PDB entry 3NKY | X-ray diffraction, 2.28 A resolution | chain A

== Chain A ==
Molecule: 3D polymerase
Organism: Foot-and-mouth disease virus - type C
Reference sequence: Q9QCE4 (Q9QCE4_9PICO); residues 1-470 here correspond to UniProt positions 1858-2327 (UniProt number = residue number + 1857)
Sequence (476 residues; row label = number of the first residue in the row):
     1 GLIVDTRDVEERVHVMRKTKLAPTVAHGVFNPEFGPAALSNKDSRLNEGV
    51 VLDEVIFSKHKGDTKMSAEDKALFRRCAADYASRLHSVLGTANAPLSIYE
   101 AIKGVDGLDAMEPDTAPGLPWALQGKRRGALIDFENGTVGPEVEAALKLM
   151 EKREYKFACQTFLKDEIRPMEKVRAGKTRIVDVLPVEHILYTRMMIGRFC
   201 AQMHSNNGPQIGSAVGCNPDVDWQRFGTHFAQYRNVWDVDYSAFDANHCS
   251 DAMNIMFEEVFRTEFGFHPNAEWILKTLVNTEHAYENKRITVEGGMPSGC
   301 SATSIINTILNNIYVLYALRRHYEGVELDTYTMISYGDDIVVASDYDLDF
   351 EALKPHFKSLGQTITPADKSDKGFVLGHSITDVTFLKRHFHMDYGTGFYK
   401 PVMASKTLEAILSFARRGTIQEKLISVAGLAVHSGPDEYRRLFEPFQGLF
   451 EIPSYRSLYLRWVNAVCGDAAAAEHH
Construct notes: engineered mutation Ser44 (Pro1901 in Q9QCE4); expression tag (471-476)
Ion coordination: Mg2+ near Thr115 (its only coordinating residue here)
From the paper describing this entry:
  - mutagenesis - P44S, P44S/P169S/M296I: decreased catalytic activity on poly(rU) synthesis
  - mutagenesis - P44S, P44S/P169S/M296I: decreased binding to heteropolymeric RNA
  - mutagenesis - P44S: decreased catalytic activity on VPg-uridylylation
  - mutagenesis - P44S: abolished catalytic activity on RMP opposite C
  - mutagenesis - P44S (5+/-1%): decreased catalytic activity on sym/sub-AU
  - mutagenesis - P44S: unchanged growth in response to absence of R
  - conformationally variable residues (loop rearrangement): Met16 to Lys18
  - mutagenesis - P44S: abolished catalytic activity on sym/sub-AC
  - mutagenesis - P44S/P169S/M296I: decreased growth in response to absence of R
  - mutagenesis - P44S/P169S/M296I: increased growth in response to presence of R
  - mutagenesis - P44S/P169S/M296I: increased growth in response to 5000 muM

== Summary ==
From the paper: P44S and P44S/P169S/M296I reduce catalytic activity on poly(rU) synthesis; conformational
variability at Met16.
Chain A is 3D polymerase (Foot-and-mouth disease virus - type C); the structure, Structure of a mutant P44S of
Foot-and-mouth disease Virus RNA-dependent RNA polymerase, was determined by X-ray diffraction together with
4IQX, 3NL0 and 3NMA from the same study.
